8DY9 - chains F and Q of the 13 polymer chains in the assembly; structure by electron microscopy, 3.12 A resolution.

[Chain F]
Protein: RNA polymerase sigma factor SigA
Organism: Streptomyces venezuelae
UniProt: F2R7X6 (F2R7X6_STRVP); residues 0-515 here correspond to UniProt positions 52-567 (UniProt number = residue number + 52)
Amino-acid sequence (516 residues; each row starts with the number of its first residue; numbering starts at 0):
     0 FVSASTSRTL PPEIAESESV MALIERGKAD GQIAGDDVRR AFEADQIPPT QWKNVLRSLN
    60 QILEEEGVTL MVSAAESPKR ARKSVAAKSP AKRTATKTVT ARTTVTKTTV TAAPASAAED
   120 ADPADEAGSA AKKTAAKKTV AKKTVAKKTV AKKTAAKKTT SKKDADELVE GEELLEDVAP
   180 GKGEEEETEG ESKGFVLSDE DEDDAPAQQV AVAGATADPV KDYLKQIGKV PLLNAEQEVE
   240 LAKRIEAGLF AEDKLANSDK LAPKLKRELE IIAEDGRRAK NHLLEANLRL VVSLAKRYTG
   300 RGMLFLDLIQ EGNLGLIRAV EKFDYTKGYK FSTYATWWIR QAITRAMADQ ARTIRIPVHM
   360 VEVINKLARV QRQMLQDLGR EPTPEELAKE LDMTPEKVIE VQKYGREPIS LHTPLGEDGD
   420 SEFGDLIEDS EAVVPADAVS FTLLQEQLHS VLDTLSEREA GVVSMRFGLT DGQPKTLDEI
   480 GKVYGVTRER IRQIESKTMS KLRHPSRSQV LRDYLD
Disordered / not traced: 0-211, 515
From the paper describing this entry:
  - binding site for 4Fe-4S cluster: His503 to Ser505

[Chain Q]
Molecule: 49-nt DNA strand
Sequence (49 nucleotides; numbered 1 to 49; the number before each row is that of its first residue):
     1 GTGATATCAG CCAGATCGTG CGACACACCG GGCCAATTGG CTTGACACC
Disordered / not traced: 23-27, 44-49

[Interface between chain F and chain Q]
Contacting residue pairs (45; chain F residue first):
  Asp217(F) - DC21(Q)  hydrogen bond to the base
  Val219(F) - DC21(Q)  base contact
  Lys220(F) - DC21(Q)  base contact
  Leu223(F) - DG20(Q)  hydrogen bond to the base
  Leu223(F) - DC21(Q)  base contact
  Ile226(F) - DG20(Q)  base contact
  Gly227(F) - DG20(Q)  base contact
  Leu231(F) - DT19(Q)  base contact
  Ala285(F) - DT19(Q)  base contact
  Arg288(F) - DT19(Q)  base contact
  Leu289(F) - DT19(Q)  sugar contact
  Val291(F) - DG20(Q)  sugar contact
  Val291(F) - DC21(Q)  phosphate contact
  Lys295(F) - DC21(Q)  phosphate contact
  Lys295(F) - DG22(Q)  phosphate contact
  Thr298(F) - DC21(Q)  hydrogen bond to the phosphate
  Thr298(F) - DG22(Q)  phosphate contact
  Phe304(F) - DC21(Q)  sugar contact
  Arg317(F) - DC12(Q)  sugar contact
  Arg317(F) - DA13(Q)  salt bridge to the phosphate
  Lys321(F) - DA13(Q)  salt bridge to the phosphate
  Asp323(F) - DA15(Q)  hydrogen bond to the base
  Lys326(F) - DA15(Q)  base contact
  Tyr328(F) - DA15(Q)  sugar contact
  Tyr328(F) - DT16(Q)  sugar contact
  Lys329(F) - DC17(Q)  hydrogen bond to the phosphate
  Lys329(F) - DG18(Q)  salt bridge to the phosphate
  Ser331(F) - DC17(Q)  hydrogen bond to the phosphate
  Ser331(F) - DG18(Q)  hydrogen bond to the phosphate
  Ser331(F) - DT19(Q)  base contact
  Thr332(F) - DT16(Q)  phosphate contact
  Thr332(F) - DC17(Q)  base contact
  Thr332(F) - DG18(Q)  hydrogen bond to the base
  Tyr333(F) - DG14(Q)  hydrogen bond to the phosphate
  Thr335(F) - DG18(Q)  base contact
  Trp337(F) - DA13(Q)  sugar contact
  Trp337(F) - DG14(Q)  hydrogen bond to the phosphate
  Gln340(F) - DA13(Q)  base contact
  Gln340(F) - DG14(Q)  base contact
  Arg344(F) - DC12(Q)  base contact
  Arg344(F) - DA13(Q)  base contact
  Arg354(F) - DG10(Q)  salt bridge to the phosphate
  Pro356(F) - DA9(Q)  phosphate contact
  Pro356(F) - DG10(Q)  phosphate contact
  His358(F) - DA9(Q)  salt bridge to the phosphate
Interface residues without a listed pair, chain F (35 interface residues in all): Glu237, Asn286, Ser292, Phe322, Trp336
Interface residues without a listed pair, chain Q (15 interface residues in all): DC8, DC11

[Overview]
The interface between chain F and chain Q involves 35 residues on one side and 15 on the other; the contacts
include 10 hydrogen bonds and 5 salt bridges. Polar pairs include Asp217(F)-DC21(Q), Leu223(F)-DG20(Q) and
Asp323(F)-DA15(Q). From the paper: a binding site for 4Fe-4S cluster at His503(F).
Here chain F is RNA polymerase sigma factor SigA (Streptomyces venezuelae) and chain Q is a 49-nt DNA strand.
Entry 8DY9 (Streptomyces venezuelae RNAP unconstrained open promoter complex with WhiA and WhiB transcription
factors) was determined by electron microscopy (same publication as 8DY7).
